Entry 8PXO (electron microscopy, 3.00 A resolution); this record covers chains D and A of the 6 polymer chains in the assembly.

Chain D:
Protein: 5D3(Fab) heavy chain variable domain|Mus musculus
From: Mus musculus
Notes: antibody fragment or engineered binder
Chain sequence (221 residues; row label = number of the first residue in the row):
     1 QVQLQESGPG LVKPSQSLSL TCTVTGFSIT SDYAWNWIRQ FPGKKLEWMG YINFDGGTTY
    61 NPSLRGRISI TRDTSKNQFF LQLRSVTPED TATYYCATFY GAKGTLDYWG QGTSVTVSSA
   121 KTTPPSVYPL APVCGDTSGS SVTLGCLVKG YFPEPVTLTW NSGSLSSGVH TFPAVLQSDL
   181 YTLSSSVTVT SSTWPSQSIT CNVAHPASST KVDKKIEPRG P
Not modelled in the structure: 1, 120-221
Cystine bridges: Cys22-Cys96

Chain A:
Protein: Broad substrate specificity ATP-binding cassette transporter ABCG2
From: Homo sapiens
Notes: EC 7.6.2.2
UniProt: Q9UNQ0 (ABCG2_HUMAN); residues 2-655 here = UniProt positions 2-655
Chain sequence (665 residues; each row starts with the number of its first residue; numbers below 1 keep their minus sign (Met-9 is residue -9)):
    -9 MDYKDDDDKG SSSSNVEVFI PVSQGNTNGF PATASNDLKA FTEGAVLSFH NICYRVKLKS
    51 GFLPCRKPVE KEILSNINGI MKPGLNAILG PTGGGKSSLL DVLAARKDPS GLSGDVLING
   111 APRPANFKCN SGYVVQDDVV MGTLTVRENL QFSAALRLAT TMTNHEKNER INRVIQELGL
   171 DKVADSKVGT QFIRGVSGGE RKRTSIGMEL ITDPSILFLD EPTTGLDSST ANAVLLLLKR
   231 MSKQGRTIIF SIHQPRYSIF KLFDSLTLLA SGRLMFHGPA QEALGYFESA GYHCEAYNNP
   291 ADFFLDIING DSTAVALNRE EDFKATEIIE PSKQDKPLIE KLAEIYVNSS FYKETKAELH
   351 QLSGGEKKKK ITVFKEISYT TSFCHQLRWV SKRSFKNLLG NPQASIAQII VTVVLGLVIG
   411 AIYFGLKNDS TGIQNRAGVL FFLTTNQCFS SVSAVELFVV EKKLFIHEYI SGYYRVSSYF
   471 LGKLLSDLLP MRMLPSIIFT CIVYFMLGLK PKADAFFVMM FTLMMVAYSA SSMALAIAAG
   531 QSVVSVATLL MTICFVFMMI FSGLLVNLTT IASWLSWLQY FSIPRYGFTA LQHNEFLGQN
   591 FCPGLNATGN NPCNYATCTG EEYLVKQGID LSPWGLWKNH VALACMIVIF LTIAYLKLLF
   651 LKKYS
Not modelled in the structure: -9 to 34, 47-60, 301-327, 355-368, 655
Differences from the reference sequence: initiating methionine (-9); expression tag (-8 to 1)
UniProt features mapped onto this chain:
  - binding site (ATP): Gly80 to Ser87, Arg184 to Glu190, Glu211, His243
  - site (Not glycosylated): Asn418, Asn557
  - modified residue: Thr362 (Phosphothreonine)
  - glycosylation: Asn596 (N-linked (GlcNAc...) asparagine)
  - natural variant: Val12 (V12M: Found in Jr(a-) blood group phenotype), Gln141 (Q141K: Associated with high serum levels of uric acid and increased risk of gout), Arg147 (R147W: Loss of protein expression), Thr153 (T153M: Decreased protein abundance), Lys360 (deletion: No effect on protein abundance), Phe373 (F373C: Decreased protein abundance), Thr421 (T421A: No effect on protein abundance), Thr434 (T434M: No effect on protein abundance), Ser476 (S476P: No effect on protein abundance), Ser572 (S572R: Decreased protein abundance), Asp620 (D620N: No effect on protein abundance)
  - mutagenesis: Met71 (M71V: Decreased protein abundance. No effect on substrate transmembrane transport), Lys86 (K86M: Decreased protein abundance. Decreased localization to the plasma membrane and retained intracellularly. Loss of ATPase-coupled transmembrane transporter activity), Glu211 (E211Q: Decreased estrone-3 sulfate ATPase-coupled transmembrane transporter activity. Decreased substrate-induced ATP hydrolysis ...), Thr362 (T362A: Loss of phosphorylation by PIM1. Decreased localization to the plasma membrane. Decreased homooligomerization. Loss of function in resistance to drug treatment ...), Arg383 (R383C: Loss of protein expression), Asn418 (N418Q: No effect), Thr435 (T435A: No effect on stability. Increased estrone-3 sulfate ATPase-coupled transmembrane transporter activity. Increased substrate-induced ATP hydrolysis. Increased substrate transport ...), Asn436 (N436A: No effect on stability. Decreased estrone-3 sulfate ATPase-coupled transmembrane transporter activity. Decreased substrate-induced ATP hydrolysis. Decreased substrate transport), Phe439 (F439A: No effect on stability. Decreased estrone-3 sulfate ATPase-coupled transmembrane transporter activity. Decreased substrate-induced ATP hydrolysis. Decreased substrate transport), Arg482 (R482D: Decreases ATPase activity; R482G/N/S/T: Increases ATPase activity; R482K/I/M/Y: No change in ATPase activity; R482T/Y: Decreases transport activity), Val546 (V546A: No effect on stability. No effect on estrone-3 sulfate ATPase-coupled transmembrane transporter activity. No effect on substrate-induced ATP hydrolysis. No effect on substrate transport ...), Met549 (M549A: No effect on stability. No effect on estrone-3 sulfate ATPase-coupled transmembrane transporter activity. No effect on substrate-induced ATP hydrolysis. No effect on substrate transport), 7 further mutagenesis entries in UniProt
Cystine bridges: Cys592-Cys608
Residues lining bound ligands:
  - I3T ((2S,5S,8S)-14-cyclopentyloxy-2-(2-methylpropyl)-5-(phenylmethyl)-3,6,17-triazatetracyclo[8.7.0.03,8.011,16]heptadeca-1(10),11,13,15-tetraene-4,7-dione), molecule 1: Gln398, Val401, Leu405, Phe431, Phe432, Thr435, Asn436, Phe439, Ser440, Ser443, Met549
  - I3T, molecule 2: Phe439, Leu539, Thr542, Ile543, Val546, Met549, Leu555
From the paper describing this entry:
  - binding site for I3T: Asn436, Phe439

How chain D and chain A interact:
Residue-residue contacts - 13 pairs, chain D then chain A:
  Ser31(D) - Asn596(A)
  Asp32(D) - Gly594(A)
  Asp32(D) - Leu595(A)
  Asp32(D) - Asn596(A)
  Tyr51(D) - Pro593(A)
  Asn53(D) - Pro593(A)
  Asn53(D) - Gly594(A)  hydrogen bond (side chain-backbone)
  Phe54(D) - Leu595(A)
  Phe54(D) - Asn596(A)
  Phe99(D) - Pro593(A)
  Tyr100(D) - Gly594(A)
  Gly101(D) - Pro593(A)
  Ala102(D) - Leu595(A)  hydrophobic
Other interface residues (no listed pair), chain D (12 interface residues in all): Tyr33, Ala34, Asp55
Other interface residues (no listed pair), chain A (6 interface residues in all): Asn590, Cys592

Summary:
Chain D and chain A form an interface of 12 and 6 residues respectively, with 1 hydrogen bond. The
hydrogen-bonded pair is Asn53(D)-Gly594(A). Ligands of chain A: compound I3T. From UniProt: 17 ATP-binding
residues and 19 mutagenesis sites on chain A. The paper reports a binding site for I3T at Asn436(A) and
Phe439(A).
Chain D is 5D3(Fab) heavy chain variable domain|Mus musculus (Mus musculus) and chain A is Broad substrate
specificity ATP-binding cassette transporter ABCG2 (Homo sapiens); the structure, ABCG2 in complex with AZ99
and 5D3 Fab, was determined by electron microscopy (same publication as 8PY4, 8Q7B and 8QCM).
